Entry 4BX6 (X-ray diffraction, 1.59 A resolution); this record covers chains A and D of the 4 polymer chains in the assembly.

[Chain A (and D)]
Protein: Streptavidin
Source organism: Streptomyces avidinii
Notes: chain D of this document is another copy of the same molecule, construct and numbering; everything in this record applies to it too
Reference sequence: P22629 (SAV_STRAV); residues 13-139 here correspond to UniProt positions 37-163 (UniProt number = residue number + 24)
Chain sequence (127 residues; row label = number of the first residue in the row):
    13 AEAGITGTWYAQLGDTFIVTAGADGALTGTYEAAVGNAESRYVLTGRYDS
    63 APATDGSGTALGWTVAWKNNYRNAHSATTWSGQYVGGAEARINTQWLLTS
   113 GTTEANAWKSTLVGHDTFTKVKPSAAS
Disordered / not traced: 13-15, 135-139
Sequence notes: engineered mutation Ala23 (Asn47 in P22629), Asp27 (Ser51 in P22629), Ala45 (Ser69 in P22629)
UniProt features mapped onto this chain:
  - motif: Arg59 to Asp61 (Cell attachment site)
  - binding site (biotin): Tyr43, Tyr54, Trp92, Trp108, Trp120

[Chain A / chain D interface]
Residue-residue contacts (7; chain A residue first):
  Gln107(A) with Val125(D); Gly126(D); His127(D)
  Val125(A) with Gln107(D)
  Gly126(A) with Gln107(D)
  His127(A) with Gln107(D); His127(D), hydrogen bond

[Overview]
The chain A/chain D interface involves 4 residues from each chain; the contacts include 1 hydrogen bond. Its
one hydrogen-bonded contact is His127(A)-His127(D). From UniProt: 5 biotin-binding residues on chain A.
Both chains are Streptavidin (Streptomyces avidinii). Entry 4BX6 (trans-divalent streptavidin) was determined
by X-ray diffraction together with 4BX5 and 4BX7 from the same study.
